Entry 4J4O (X-ray diffraction, 1.73 A resolution); this record covers chain A.

== Chain A ==
Protein: 70 kDa peptidylprolyl isomerase, putative
From: Plasmodium vivax SaI-1
Notes: EC 5.2.1.8; fragment: fk506 binding domain
UniProt: A5K8X6 (A5K8X6_PLAVS); residue numbers follow UniProt; this construct covers 1-126
Chain sequence (126 residues; row label = number of the first residue in the row):
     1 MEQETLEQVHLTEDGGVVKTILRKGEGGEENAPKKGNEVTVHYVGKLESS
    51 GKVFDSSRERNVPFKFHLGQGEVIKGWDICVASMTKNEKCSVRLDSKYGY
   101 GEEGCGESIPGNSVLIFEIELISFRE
Not modelled in the structure: 1-4
Cystine bridges: Cys-105 forms a disulfide with the same residue of a neighbouring copy of this chain
Small-molecule neighbours: D44 (N-(2-ethylphenyl)-2-(3H-imidazo[4,5-b]pyridin-2-ylsulfanyl)acetamide): Tyr-43, Phe-54, Asp-55, Phe-64, Glu-72, Val-73, Ile-74, Trp-77, Tyr-100, Cys-105, Ser-108, Ile-109, Phe-117
What the authors report for this chain:
  - self-association interface (contacts with another copy of this molecule); pairs are residue here / residue on that copy: Cys-105/Cys-105 (disulfide)
  - binding site for D44: Cys-105, Ser-108
  - conformationally variable residues (side-chain flip): Ser-108
  - specificity-determining residues: Ser-108 (proposed by the authors, not directly observed)

== Overview ==
Ligands of chain A: compound D44. From the paper: a binding site for D44 at Cys-105 and Ser-108; the
specificity determinant Ser-108.
Chain A is 70 kDa peptidylprolyl isomerase, putative (Plasmodium vivax SaI-1); the structure, Crystal
structure of FK506 binding domain of plasmodium VIVAX FKBP35 in complex with D44, was determined by X-ray
diffraction, deposited together with 4J4N.
